Entry 7JR2 (X-ray diffraction, 1.85 A resolution); this record covers chains A and G.

# Chain A
Molecule: Cationic trypsin
Organism: Bos taurus
Notes: EC 3.4.21.4
UniProtKB: P00760 (TRY1_BOVIN); the construct lacks a stretch of the UniProt sequence and is renumbered around it, so the offset changes along the chain: 16-34 = UniProt 24-42; 37-67 = UniProt 43-73; 69-125 = UniProt 74-130; 127-130 = UniProt 131-134; 6 more segments
Sequence (223 residues; numbered 16 to 245 plus 3 insertion-coded residues; 10 numbers in that range are skipped by the numbering (no residue carries them; nothing is unmodelled there); the number before each row is that of its first residue):
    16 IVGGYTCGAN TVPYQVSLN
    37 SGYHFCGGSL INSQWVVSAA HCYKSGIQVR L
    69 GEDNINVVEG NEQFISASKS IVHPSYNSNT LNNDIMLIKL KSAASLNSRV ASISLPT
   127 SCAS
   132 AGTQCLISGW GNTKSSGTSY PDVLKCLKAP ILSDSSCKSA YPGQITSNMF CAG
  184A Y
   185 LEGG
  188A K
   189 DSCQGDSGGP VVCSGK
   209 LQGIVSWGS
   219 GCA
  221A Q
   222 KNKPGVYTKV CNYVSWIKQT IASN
Curated features (UniProtKB/Swiss-Prot):
  - active site (Charge relay system): His57, Asp102, Ser195
  - binding site (Ca(2+)): Glu70, Asn72, Val75, Glu80
  - binding site (substrate): Asp189, Ser190, Gln192, Gly193, Ser195
Disulfide bonds: Cys22-Cys157, Cys42-Cys58, Cys128-Cys232, Cys136-Cys201, Cys168-Cys182, Cys191-Cys220

# Chain G
Molecule: Kunitz-type inihibitor
Organism: Bauhinia bauhinioides
UniProtKB: Q6VEQ7 (Q6VEQ7_BAUBA); residues 1-163 here correspond to UniProt positions 19-181 (UniProt number = residue number + 18)
Sequence (164 residues; row label = number of the first residue in the row; numbering starts at 0):
     0 GSSVVVDTNG QPVSNGADAY YLVPVSHGHA GLALAKIGNE AEPRAVVLDP HHRPGLPVRF
    60 ESPLMINIIK ESYFLNIKFG PSSSDSGVWD VIQQDPIGLA VKVTDTKSLL GPFKVEKEGE
   120 GYKIVYYPER GQTGLDIGLV HRNDKYYLAV KDGEPCVFKI RKAT
Not modelled in the structure: 0
Differences from the reference sequence: expression tag (0); engineered mutation Met64 (Arg82 in Q6VEQ7)

# Interface between chain A and chain G
Pairs across the interface - 38 pairs, chain A then chain G:
  Tyr39(A) - Pro11(G)
  Tyr39(A) - Ile67(G)  hydrophobic
  Phe41(A) - Ile65(G)
  Cys42(A) - Ile65(G)  hydrophobic
  His57(A) - Leu63(G)
  His57(A) - Lys69(G)  hydrogen bond (backbone-side chain)
  His57(A) - Tyr72(G)  hydrogen bond (backbone-side chain)
  Cys58(A) - Lys69(G)
  Tyr59(A) - Lys69(G)  hydrogen bond (backbone-side chain)
  Asn97(A) - Phe73(G)
  Asn97(A) - Leu109(G)
  Asn97(A) - Arg129(G)  hydrogen bond (backbone-side chain)
  Ser146(A) - Ser82(G)
  Ser147(A) - Ser82(G)
  Thr149(A) - Ala16(G)
  Tyr151(A) - Asn66(G)  hydrogen bond
  Gln175(A) - Leu108(G)
  Gln175(A) - Arg129(G)
  Cys191(A) - Met64(G)
  Gln192(A) - Asn14(G)
  Gln192(A) - Pro62(G)
  Gln192(A) - Leu63(G)  hydrogen bond (side chain-backbone)
  Gln192(A) - Met64(G)
  Gln192(A) - Ile65(G)
  Gly193(A) - Met64(G)  hydrogen bond (backbone-backbone)
  Gly193(A) - Ile65(G)
  Asp194(A) - Met64(G)  hydrogen bond (backbone-backbone)
  Ser195(A) - Met64(G)  hydrogen bond (side chain-backbone)
  Ser195(A) - Ile65(G)  hydrogen bond (side chain-backbone)
  Val213(A) - Met64(G)  hydrophobic
  Ser214(A) - Leu63(G)
  Ser214(A) - Met64(G)  hydrogen bond (backbone-backbone)
  Trp215(A) - Pro62(G)
  Trp215(A) - Leu108(G)  hydrophobic
  Gly216(A) - Pro62(G)  hydrogen bond (backbone-backbone)
  Gly216(A) - Met64(G)
  Ser217(A) - Leu108(G)
  Gly219(A) - Met64(G)
Also at the interface, not in a pair above, chain A (29 interface residues in all): Lys60, Ser96, Leu99, Tyr172, Ser190, Cys220
Also at the interface, not in a pair above, chain G (19 interface residues in all): Val3, Ser61, Gly130

# Overview
29 residues of chain A face 19 of chain G across their interface; the contacts include 12 hydrogen bonds.
Among the polar pairs are His57(A)-Lys69(G), His57(A)-Tyr72(G) and Tyr59(A)-Lys69(G). Curated annotation
(UniProt) lists 3 active-site residues, 4 Ca2+-binding residues and 5 substrate-binding residues on chain A.
Here chain A is Cationic trypsin (Bos taurus) and chain G is Kunitz-type inihibitor (Bauhinia bauhinioides).
Entry 7JR2 (Crystal structure of the R64M mutant of Bauhinia Bauhinioides Kallikrein Inhibitor complexed with
Bovine Trypsin) was determined by X-ray diffraction, deposited together with 7JOD, 7JOE, 7JOS, 7JOW, 7JQK,
7JQN and 4 further entries.
